5MZ2 - chains H and F of the 16 polymer chains in the assembly; structure by X-ray diffraction, 1.90 A resolution.

Chain H (and F):
Name: Rubisco large subunit
From: Thalassiosira antarctica var. borealis
Notes: chain F of this document is another copy of the same molecule, construct and numbering; everything in this record applies to it too
Amino-acid sequence (490 residues; row label = number of the first residue in the row):
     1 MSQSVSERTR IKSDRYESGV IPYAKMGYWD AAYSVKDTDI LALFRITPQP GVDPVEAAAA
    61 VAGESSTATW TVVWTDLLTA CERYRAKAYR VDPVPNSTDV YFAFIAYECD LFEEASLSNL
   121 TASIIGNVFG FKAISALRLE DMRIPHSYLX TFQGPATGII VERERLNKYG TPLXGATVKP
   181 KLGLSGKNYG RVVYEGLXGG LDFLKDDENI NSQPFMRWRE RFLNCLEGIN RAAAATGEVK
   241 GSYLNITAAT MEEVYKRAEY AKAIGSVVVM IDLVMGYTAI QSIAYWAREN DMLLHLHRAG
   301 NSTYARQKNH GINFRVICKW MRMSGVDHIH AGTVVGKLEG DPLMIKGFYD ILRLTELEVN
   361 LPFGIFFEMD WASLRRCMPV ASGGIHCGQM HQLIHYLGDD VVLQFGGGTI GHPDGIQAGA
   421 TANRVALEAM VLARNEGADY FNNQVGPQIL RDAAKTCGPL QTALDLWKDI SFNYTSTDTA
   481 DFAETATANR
Not modelled in the structure: 1-3, 485-490
Modified / non-standard residues: Pro48, Pro155 (4-hydroxyproline; HYP); Cys109 (S-hydroxycysteine; CSO); LYO (4-hydroxy-lysine) at position 150, HLU (beta-hydroxyleucine) at position 174, LYO (4-hydroxy-lysine) at position 198; Lys205 (lysine nz-carboxylic acid; KCX); Lys346 (N-trimethyllysine; M3L)
What the authors report for this chain:
  - post-translational modification sites: Pro48, Cys109, Pro155, Lys205, Lys346, Cys457

Chain H / chain F interface:
Contacting residue pairs (14):
  LYO_150(H) - Pro214(F)
  Val161(H) - Glu220(F)
  Glu164(H) - Lys187(F)
  Tyr169(H) - Lys187(F)  hydrogen bond
  Arg288(H) - Arg217(F)
  Arg288(H) - Arg219(F)
  Glu289(H) - Arg219(F)  salt bridge
  Glu289(H) - Lys256(F)  salt bridge
  Asp291(H) - Arg219(F)
  Asp291(H) - Leu223(F)
  Asp291(H) - Tyr260(F)  hydrogen bond
  Arg375(H) - Pro214(F)
  Arg375(H) - Arg217(F)
  Arg375(H) - Glu220(F)  salt bridge
Other interface residues (no listed pair), chain H (9 interface residues in all): Ser373
Other interface residues (no listed pair), chain F (10 interface residues in all): Ser185, Met216

Overview:
9 residues of chain H and 10 residues of chain F are in contact, with 2 hydrogen bonds and 3 salt bridges.
Polar pairs include Glu289(H)-Arg219(F), Glu289(H)-Lys256(F) and Arg375(H)-Glu220(F). From the paper:
modification sites Pro48(H), Cys109(H) and Pro155(H) among others.
Both chains are Rubisco large subunit (Thalassiosira antarctica var. borealis). Entry 5MZ2 (Rubisco from
Thalassiosira antarctica) was determined by X-ray diffraction, deposited together with 5OYA, 6FTL and 5N9Z.
